6HJL - chains A and B of the 4 polymer chains in the assembly; structure by X-ray diffraction, 2.20 A resolution.

[Chain A]
Protein: Bcl-2-like protein 1
From: Homo sapiens
Reference sequence: Q07817 (B2CL1_HUMAN); residues 83-197 here = UniProt positions 83-197
Sequence (140 residues; row label = number of the first residue in the row; note: 56 numbers in that range are skipped by the numbering (no residue carries them; nothing is unmodelled there)):
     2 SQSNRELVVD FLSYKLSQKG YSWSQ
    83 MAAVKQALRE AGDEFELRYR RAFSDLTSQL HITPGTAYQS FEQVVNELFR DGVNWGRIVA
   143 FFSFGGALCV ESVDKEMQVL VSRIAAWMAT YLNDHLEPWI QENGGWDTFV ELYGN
Construct notes: expression tag (2-26)
UniProt features mapped onto this chain:
  - motif: Val86 to Arg100 (BH3), Glu129 to Gly148 (BH1), Pro180 to Tyr195 (BH2)
  - mutagenesis: Phe131 to Asp133 (No heterodimerization with BAX), Val135 to Trp137 (Loss of anti-apoptotic activity), Gly138 to Ile140 (Loss of anti-apoptotic activity), Gly138 (G138A: No heterodimerization with BAX), Ser145 to Gly147 (Decreases interaction with DNM1L, no effect on endocytosis enhancement), Gly148 (G148E: No heterodimerization with BAX), Asp156 (D156A: No effect on caspase-1 cleavage), Asp176 (D176A: No effect on caspase-1 cleavage), Trp188 to Phe191 (Abolishes interaction with DNM1L and endocytosis enhancement), Trp188 to Asp189 (Reduces anti-apoptotic activity by about half), Asp189 (D189A: No effect on caspase-1 cleavage)
What the authors report for this chain:
  - conformationally variable residues (helix shift): Arg102 to Ile114

[Chain B]
Protein: Bcl-2-like protein 1
From: Homo sapiens
Reference sequence: Q07817 (B2CL1_HUMAN); residues 83-195 here = UniProt positions 83-195
Sequence (138 residues; numbered 2 to 195; 56 numbers in that range are skipped by the numbering (no residue carries them; nothing is unmodelled there); the number before each row is that of its first residue):
     2 SQSNRELVVD FLSYKLSQKG YSWSQ
    83 MAAVKQALRE AGDEFELRYR RAFSDLTSQL HITPGTAYQS FEQVVNELFR DGVNWGRIVA
   143 FFSFGGALCV ESVDKEMQVL VSRIAAWMAT YLNDHLEPWI QENGGWDTFV ELY
Construct notes: expression tag (2-26)
UniProt features mapped onto this chain:
  - motif: Val86 to Arg100 (BH3), Glu129 to Gly148 (BH1), Pro180 to Tyr195 (BH2)
  - mutagenesis: Phe131 to Asp133 (No heterodimerization with BAX), Val135 to Trp137 (Loss of anti-apoptotic activity), Gly138 to Ile140 (Loss of anti-apoptotic activity), Gly138 (G138A: No heterodimerization with BAX), Ser145 to Gly147 (Decreases interaction with DNM1L, no effect on endocytosis enhancement), Gly148 (G148E: No heterodimerization with BAX), Asp156 (D156A: No effect on caspase-1 cleavage), Asp176 (D176A: No effect on caspase-1 cleavage), Trp188 to Phe191 (Abolishes interaction with DNM1L and endocytosis enhancement), Trp188 to Asp189 (Reduces anti-apoptotic activity by about half), Asp189 (D189A: No effect on caspase-1 cleavage)

[Chain A / chain B interface]
Residue-residue contacts (84; chain A residue first):
  Ser2(A) - Asn175(B)  hydrogen bond (backbone-side chain)
  Ser4(A) - Met83(B)
  Asn5(A) - Leu174(B)
  Asn5(A) - Asn175(B)  hydrogen bond
  Asn5(A) - Glu179(B)  hydrogen bond
  Asn5(A) - Trp188(B)
  Arg6(A) - Ala167(B)
  Arg6(A) - Ala168(B)
  Glu7(A) - Met83(B)
  Glu7(A) - Lys87(B)  salt bridge
  Leu8(A) - Val86(B)  hydrophobic
  Leu8(A) - Lys87(B)
  Leu8(A) - Trp188(B)
  Val9(A) - Phe144(B)  hydrophobic
  Val9(A) - Ala167(B)
  Val9(A) - Met170(B)  hydrophobic
  Val9(A) - Leu174(B)  hydrophobic
  Asp11(A) - Lys87(B)
  Asp11(A) - Arg91(B)  salt bridge
  Phe12(A) - Leu90(B)
  Phe12(A) - Phe144(B)
  Phe12(A) - Ser145(B)
  Leu13(A) - Gly147(B)
  Leu13(A) - Gly148(B)
  Leu13(A) - Cys151(B)  hydrophobic
  Leu13(A) - Ala167(B)  hydrophobic
  Leu13(A) - Met170(B)  hydrophobic
  Tyr15(A) - Arg91(B)
  Tyr15(A) - Asp95(B)  hydrogen bond
  Lys16(A) - Arg91(B)
  Lys16(A) - Gly94(B)
  Lys16(A) - Asp95(B)  salt bridge
  Lys16(A) - Glu98(B)  salt bridge
  Lys16(A) - Val152(B)
  Leu17(A) - Val155(B)  hydrophobic
  Gln19(A) - Asp95(B)  hydrogen bond
  Lys20(A) - Val152(B)
  Tyr22(A) - Val155(B)  hydrophobic
  Tyr22(A) - Asp156(B)  hydrogen bond
  Ser23(A) - Gln160(B)  hydrogen bond (backbone-side chain)
  Trp24(A) - Gln160(B)
  Trp24(A) - Val163(B)  hydrophobic
  Trp24(A) - Ala167(B)  hydrophobic
  Met83(A) - Ser4(B)
  Met83(A) - Glu7(B)
  Met83(A) - Leu8(B)  hydrophobic
  Val86(A) - Leu8(B)  hydrophobic
  Lys87(A) - Glu7(B)  salt bridge
  Lys87(A) - Leu8(B)
  Lys87(A) - Asp11(B)
  Leu90(A) - Phe12(B)
  Arg91(A) - Asp11(B)  salt bridge
  Arg91(A) - Tyr15(B)
  Arg91(A) - Arg91(B)
  Asp95(A) - Tyr15(B)  hydrogen bond
  Asp95(A) - Lys16(B)  salt bridge
  Asp95(A) - Gln19(B)  hydrogen bond
  Glu98(A) - Lys16(B)  salt bridge
  Phe144(A) - Val9(B)  hydrophobic
  Phe144(A) - Phe12(B)
  Ser145(A) - Phe12(B)
  Gly147(A) - Leu13(B)
  Gly148(A) - Leu13(B)
  Cys151(A) - Leu13(B)  hydrophobic
  Cys151(A) - Leu17(B)
  Val152(A) - Lys16(B)
  Val152(A) - Lys20(B)
  Val152(A) - Tyr22(B)
  Val155(A) - Leu17(B)  hydrophobic
  Val155(A) - Tyr22(B)  hydrophobic
  Asp156(A) - Tyr22(B)  hydrogen bond
  Gln160(A) - Ser23(B)  hydrogen bond (side chain-backbone)
  Gln160(A) - Trp24(B)
  Val163(A) - Trp24(B)  hydrophobic
  Ala167(A) - Val9(B)
  Ala167(A) - Leu13(B)  hydrophobic
  Ala167(A) - Trp24(B)  hydrophobic
  Met170(A) - Val9(B)  hydrophobic
  Met170(A) - Leu13(B)  hydrophobic
  Leu174(A) - Val9(B)  hydrophobic
  Asn175(A) - Asn5(B)  hydrogen bond
  Glu179(A) - Asn5(B)  hydrogen bond
  Trp188(A) - Asn5(B)  hydrogen bond
  Trp188(A) - Leu8(B)
Other interface residues (no listed pair), chain A (44 interface residues in all): Gly94, Ser164, Ala171
Other interface residues (no listed pair), chain B (44 interface residues in all): Ser2, Arg6, Ala171

[Overview]
Chain A and chain B each contribute 44 residues to their interface; the contacts include 14 hydrogen bonds and
8 salt bridges. Polar contacts include Glu7(A)-Lys87(B), Asp11(A)-Arg91(B) and Lys16(A)-Asp95(B). UniProt
lists 19 mutagenesis sites on chain A; 19 mutagenesis sites on chain B. From the paper: conformational
variability at Arg102(A).
Chain A is Bcl-2-like protein 1 and chain B is Bcl-2-like protein 1, both from Homo sapiens; the structure,
Affimer:BclxL, was determined by X-ray diffraction.
